2OVQ - chains A and B of the 3 polymer chains in the assembly; structure by X-ray diffraction, 2.60 A resolution.

== Chain A ==
Protein: S-phase kinase-associated protein 1A
From: Homo sapiens
UniProt: P63208 (SKP1_HUMAN); aligned to UniProt positions 1-135 over residues 1001-1149 (the alignment contains insertions or deletions, so no single offset holds)
Amino-acid sequence (149 residues; each row starts with the number of its first residue; note: 14 numbers in that range are skipped by the numbering (no residue carries them; nothing is unmodelled there)):
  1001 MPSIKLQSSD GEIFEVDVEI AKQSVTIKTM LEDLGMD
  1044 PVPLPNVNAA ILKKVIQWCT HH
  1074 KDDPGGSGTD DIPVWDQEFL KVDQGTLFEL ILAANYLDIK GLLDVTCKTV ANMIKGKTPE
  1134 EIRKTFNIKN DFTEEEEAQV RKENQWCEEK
Not modelled in the structure: 1001, 1074-1083, 1160-1163
Sequence notes: linker (1078-1081)

== Chain B ==
Protein: F-box/WD repeat protein 7
From: Homo sapiens
Notes: fragment: N-terminal residues 263-707
UniProt: Q969H0 (FBXW7_HUMAN); residues 2263-2707 here correspond to UniProt positions 263-707 (UniProt number = residue number - 2000)
Amino-acid sequence (445 residues; row label = number of the first residue in the row):
  2263 TQVKHMMQVI EPQFQRDFIS LLPKELALYV LSFLEPKDLL QAAQTCRYWR ILAEDNLLWR
  2323 EKCKEEGIDE PLHIKRRKVI KPGFIHSPWK SAYIRQHRID TNWRRGELKS PKVLKGHDDH
  2383 VITCLQFCGN RIVSGSDDNT LKVWSAVTGK CLRTLVGHTG GVWSSQMRDN IIISGSTDRT
  2443 LKVWNAETGE CIHTLYGHTS TVRCMHLHEK RVVSGSRDAT LRVWDIETGQ CLHVLMGHVA
  2503 AVRCVQYDGR RVVSGAYDFM VKVWDPETET CLHTLQGHTN RVYSLQFDGI HVVSGSLDTS
  2563 IRVWDVETGN CIHTLTGHQS LTSGMELKDN ILVSGNADST VKIWDIKTGQ CLQTLQGPNK
  2623 HQSAVTCLQF NKNFVITSSD DGTVKLWDLK TGEFIRNLVT LESGGSGGVV WRIRASNTKL
  2683 VCAVGSRNGT EETKLLVLDF DVDMK
Not modelled in the structure: 2707

== Chain A / chain B interface ==
Contacting residue pairs (68; chain A residue first):
  Q1097(A) with F2280(B)
  F1101(A) with F2280(B), hydrophobic; L2283(B), hydrophobic; L2284(B), hydrophobic
  I1104(A) with L2288(B), hydrophobic
  L1105(A) with P2285(B)
  N1108(A) with L2288(B)
  L1116(A) with Y2291(B), hydrophobic
  D1117(A) with Y2291(B), hydrogen bond; F2295(B)
  C1120(A) with Y2291(B), hydrophobic; V2292(B), hydrophobic
  K1121(A) with F2295(B)
  V1123(A) with F2280(B), hydrophobic
  A1124(A) with V2292(B); F2295(B), hydrophobic; L2296(B)
  I1127(A) with L2296(B), hydrophobic; W2311(B), hydrophobic
  K1128(A) with F2295(B); L2296(B); D2300(B)
  G1129(A) with D2300(B)
  K1130(A) with K2299(B); Q2303(B)
  T1131(A) with Q2303(B)
  P1132(A) with Q2303(B); Q2306(B)
  I1135(A) with A2304(B), hydrophobic; T2307(B); W2311(B), hydrophobic
  R1136(A) with Q2306(B), hydrogen bond (side chain-backbone); T2307(B), hydrogen bond (side chain-backbone)
  F1139(A) with R2278(B); D2279(B); F2280(B), hydrophobic
  N1140(A) with R2278(B)
  I1141(A) with Q2277(B); D2279(B); T2307(B); C2308(B), hydrophobic; W2311(B), hydrophobic
  K1142(A) with Q2277(B); R2278(B); C2308(B)
  D1144(A) with C2308(B); R2309(B), salt bridge
  F1145(A) with Q2306(B); T2307(B); C2308(B); R2309(B)
  T1146(A) with R2309(B)
  E1149(A) with R2309(B), salt bridge
  V1153(A) with A2305(B); Q2306(B); R2312(B)
  R1154(A) with Q2306(B), hydrogen bond
  K1155(A) with R2360(B), hydrogen bond (backbone-side chain)
  E1156(A) with R2312(B), salt bridge; H2348(B), salt bridge; I2356(B); R2360(B)
  N1157(A) with L2302(B); A2305(B); Q2306(B)
  W1159(A) with K2299(B); L2302(B), hydrophobic; H2359(B)
Also at the interface, not in a pair above, chain A (36 interface residues in all): L1100, N1143, Q1158
Also at the interface, not in a pair above, chain B (32 interface residues in all): L2293, E2316, K2352, Y2355

== Overview ==
36 residues of chain A face 32 of chain B across their interface, with 5 hydrogen bonds and 4 salt bridges.
Polar pairs include D1144(A)-R2309(B), E1149(A)-R2309(B) and E1156(A)-R2312(B).
Chain A is S-phase kinase-associated protein 1A and chain B is F-box/WD repeat protein 7, both from Homo
sapiens; the structure, Structure of the Skp1-Fbw7-CyclinEdegC complex, was determined by X-ray diffraction,
deposited together with 2OVP and 2OVR.
